1H25 - chains B and E of the 3 polymer chains in the assembly; structure by X-ray diffraction, 2.50 A resolution.

== Chain B ==
Name: Cyclin A2
Organism: Homo sapiens
Notes: fragment: cyclin fold, residues 175-432
Reference sequence: P20248 (CGA2_HUMAN); residue numbers follow UniProt; this construct covers 175-432
Chain sequence (259 residues; each row starts with the number of its first residue):
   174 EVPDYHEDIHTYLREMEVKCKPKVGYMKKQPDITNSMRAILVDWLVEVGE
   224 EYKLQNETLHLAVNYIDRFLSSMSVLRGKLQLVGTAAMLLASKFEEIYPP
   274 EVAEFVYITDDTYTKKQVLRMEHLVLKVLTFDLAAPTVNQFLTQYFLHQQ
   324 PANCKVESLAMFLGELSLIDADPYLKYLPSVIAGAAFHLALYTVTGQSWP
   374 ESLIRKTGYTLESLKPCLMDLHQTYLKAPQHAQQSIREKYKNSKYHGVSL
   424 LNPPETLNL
Unresolved in the structure: 174

== Chain E ==
Name: Retinoblastoma-associated protein
Reference sequence: P06400 (RB_HUMAN); residue numbers follow UniProt; this construct covers 868-878
Chain sequence (11 residues; numbered 868 to 878; the number before each row is that of its first residue):
   868 PPKPLKKLRFD
Unresolved in the structure: 868
UniProt features mapped onto this chain:
  - modified residue (N6-acetyllysine): Lys873, Lys874
  - mutagenesis: Lys870 (K870R: Does not affect the ability to be methylated by SMYD2; when associated with 873-R-R-874), Lys873 to Lys874 (Does not affect the ability to be methylated by SMYD2; when associated with 873-R-R-874 ...)

== How chain B and chain E interact ==
Contacting residue pairs (18):
  Met210(B) - Phe877(E)  hydrophobic
  Ile213(B) - Phe877(E)  hydrophobic
  Trp217(B) - Pro871(E)  hydrogen bond (side chain-backbone)
  Trp217(B) - Leu875(E)  hydrophobic
  Glu220(B) - Lys870(E)
  Glu224(B) - Pro869(E)
  Glu224(B) - Pro871(E)
  Arg250(B) - Phe877(E)
  Arg250(B) - Asp878(E)
  Gln254(B) - Lys873(E)  hydrogen bond (side chain-backbone)
  Gln254(B) - Lys874(E)
  Gln254(B) - Leu875(E)  hydrogen bond (side chain-backbone)
  Ile281(B) - Leu872(E)
  Ile281(B) - Lys873(E)  hydrogen bond (backbone-backbone)
  Thr282(B) - Lys874(E)
  Asp283(B) - Leu872(E)
  Asp283(B) - Lys874(E)
  Thr285(B) - Lys874(E)
Other interface residues (no listed pair), chain B (14 interface residues in all): Leu214, Leu253, Tyr280

== In short ==
14 residues of chain B face 9 of chain E across their interface; the contacts include 4 hydrogen bonds. Among
the polar pairs are Trp217(B)-Pro871(E), Gln254(B)-Lys873(E) and Gln254(B)-Leu875(E). UniProt lists 3
mutagenesis sites on chain E.
Here chain B is Cyclin A2 (Homo sapiens) and chain E is Retinoblastoma-associated protein. Entry 1H25
(CDK2/Cyclin A in complex with an 11-residue recruitment peptide from retinoblastoma-associated protein) was
determined by X-ray diffraction, deposited together with 1H24, 1H26, 1H27 and 1H28.
